Entry 8DFO (electron microscopy, 3.10 A resolution); this record covers chains B and L of the 13 polymer chains in the assembly.

# Chain B
Protein: CRISPR-associated protein, TM1801 family
Source organism: Desulfovibrio vulgaris
Reference sequence: Q72WF7 (Q72WF7_DESVH); residue numbers follow UniProt; this construct covers 1-290
Amino-acid sequence (290 residues; each row starts with the number of its first residue):
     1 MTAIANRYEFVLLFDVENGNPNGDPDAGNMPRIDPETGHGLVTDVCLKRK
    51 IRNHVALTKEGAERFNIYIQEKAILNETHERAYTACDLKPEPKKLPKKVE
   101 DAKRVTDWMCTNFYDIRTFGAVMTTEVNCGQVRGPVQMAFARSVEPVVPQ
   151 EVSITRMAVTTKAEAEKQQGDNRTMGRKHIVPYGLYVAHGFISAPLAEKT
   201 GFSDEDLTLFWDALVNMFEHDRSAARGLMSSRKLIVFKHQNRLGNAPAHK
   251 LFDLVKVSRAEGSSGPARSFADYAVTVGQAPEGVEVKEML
Not modelled in the structure: 85-100, 167-170

# Chain L
Molecule: 45-nt RNA strand
Source organism: Desulfovibrio vulgaris
Sequence (45 nucleotides; each row starts with the number of its first residue):
     2 GGAUUGAAACGCCAUGCUCAGGCUGGCGAGUGCGCGCCACUCAUC

# Chain B / chain L interface
Contacting residue pairs - 52 pairs, chain B then chain L:
  Pro21(B) - C13(L)  phosphate contact
  Asn22(B) - C11(L)  sugar contact
  Asn22(B) - G12(L)  hydrogen bond to the phosphate
  Asn22(B) - C13(L)  hydrogen bond to the phosphate
  Gly23(B) - G12(L)  hydrogen bond to the phosphate
  Gly23(B) - C13(L)  phosphate contact
  Asn29(B) - G12(L)  base contact
  Asn29(B) - C13(L)  base contact
  Arg32(B) - G12(L)  salt bridge to the phosphate
  Thr43(B) - C11(L)  phosphate contact
  Thr43(B) - G12(L)  hydrogen bond to the phosphate
  Val45(B) - A10(L)  phosphate contact
  Cys46(B) - C11(L)  sugar contact
  Lys48(B) - A10(L)  salt bridge to the phosphate
  Arg49(B) - C11(L)  salt bridge to the phosphate
  Arg52(B) - A9(L)  hydrogen bond to the phosphate
  Arg52(B) - A10(L)  salt bridge to the phosphate
  Ile69(B) - A9(L)  sugar contact
  Glu71(B) - C11(L)  base contact
  Phe119(B) - A9(L)  phosphate contact
  Gly120(B) - A9(L)  sugar contact
  Ala121(B) - A8(L)  sugar contact
  Ala121(B) - A9(L)  sugar contact
  Val122(B) - A8(L)  base contact
  Val122(B) - A9(L)  base contact
  Cys129(B) - G7(L)  base contact
  Cys129(B) - A8(L)  base contact
  Gln131(B) - G7(L)  hydrogen bond to the base
  Gln131(B) - A8(L)  base contact
  Val132(B) - A8(L)  hydrogen bond to the sugar
  Arg133(B) - U5(L)  salt bridge to the phosphate
  Arg133(B) - A8(L)  sugar contact
  Arg133(B) - A9(L)  phosphate contact
  Ile154(B) - U16(L)  base contact
  Ile154(B) - C18(L)  phosphate contact
  Thr155(B) - U16(L)  hydrogen bond to the sugar
  Thr155(B) - G17(L)  hydrogen bond to the base
  Thr155(B) - C18(L)  hydrogen bond to the sugar
  Arg156(B) - U16(L)  sugar contact
  Arg156(B) - G17(L)  phosphate contact
  Met157(B) - G17(L)  base contact
  Arg173(B) - G17(L)  hydrogen bond to the base
  Arg173(B) - C18(L)  hydrogen bond to the base
  Arg173(B) - U19(L)  hydrogen bond to the base
  Lys178(B) - U16(L)  base contact
  Lys199(B) - A4(L)  salt bridge to the phosphate
  Ser223(B) - C14(L)  hydrogen bond to the phosphate
  Ser223(B) - A15(L)  phosphate contact
  Ala224(B) - A15(L)  hydrogen bond to the phosphate
  Ala225(B) - C14(L)  phosphate contact
  Arg226(B) - C13(L)  salt bridge to the phosphate
  Arg226(B) - C14(L)  salt bridge to the phosphate
Other interface residues (no listed pair), chain B (35 interface residues in all): Asn20, Pro25, Ser153
Other interface residues (no listed pair), chain L (17 interface residues in all): G2, G3

# Summary
35 residues of chain B face 17 of chain L across their interface, with 15 hydrogen bonds and 8 salt bridges.
Polar pairs include Gln131(B)-G7(L), Thr155(B)-G17(L) and Arg173(B)-G17(L).
Chain B is CRISPR-associated protein, TM1801 family and chain L is a 45-nt RNA strand, both from Desulfovibrio
vulgaris; the structure, type I-C Cascade bound to AcrIC4, was determined by electron microscopy together with
8DEJ, 8DFA, 8DFS and 8DEX from the same study.
